Entry 2OIG (X-ray diffraction, 3.30 A resolution); this record covers chains A and C of the 4 polymer chains in the assembly.

# Chain A (and C)
Molecule: RS21-C6
Organism: Mus musculus
Notes: fragment: core segment, residues 21-126; chain C of this document is another copy of the same molecule, construct and numbering; everything in this record applies to it too
UniProt: Q9QY93 (Q9QY93_MOUSE); residues 21-126 here = UniProt positions 21-126
Chain sequence (111 residues; row label = number of the first residue in the row):
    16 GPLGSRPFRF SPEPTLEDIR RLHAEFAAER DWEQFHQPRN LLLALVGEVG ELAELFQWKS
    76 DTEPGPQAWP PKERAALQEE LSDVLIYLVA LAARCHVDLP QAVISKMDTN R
Not modelled in the structure: 16-21, 126 (chain C: 16-21, 40-48, 78-79, 123-126)
Sequence notes: cloning artifact (16-20)
UniProt features mapped onto this chain:
  - binding site (substrate): His38, Trp47 to His51, Trp73, Tyr102
  - binding site (Mg(2+)): Glu63, Glu66, Glu95, Asp98
  - mutagenesis: His38 (H38A: Reduces affinity for substrate and catalytic activity by about 50%), Trp47 (W47I: Reduces affinity for substrate and catalytic activity by about 50%), Glu63 (E63Q: Loss of activity), Glu66 (E66Q: Loss of activity), Trp73 (W73I: Reduces affinity for substrate and catalytic activity by about 50%), Glu95 (E95Q: Loss of activity), Asp98 (D98N: Loss of activity), Tyr102 (Y102I: Reduces affinity for substrate and catalytic activity by about 50%)
Small-molecule neighbours: 523 (2'-deoxy-5-methylcytidine 5'-(tetrahydrogen triphosphate)): His38, Trp47, His51, Glu63, Glu66, Asp98, Ile101, Tyr102

# Chain A / chain C interface
Pairs across the interface (10; chain A residue first):
  Arg54(A) - Arg54(C)
  Arg54(A) - Asn55(C)  hydrogen bond
  Arg54(A) - Leu58(C)
  Asn55(A) - Arg54(C)  hydrogen bond
  Leu57(A) - Leu58(C)  hydrophobic
  Leu58(A) - Arg54(C)
  Leu58(A) - Leu57(C)  hydrophobic
  Leu58(A) - Leu58(C)  hydrophobic
  Val61(A) - Val61(C)  hydrophobic
  Ser75(A) - Asp76(C)
Other interface residues (no listed pair), chain A (8 interface residues in all): Asp76, Thr77

# Summary
8 residues of chain A and 6 residues of chain C are in contact, with 2 hydrogen bonds. The hydrogen-bonded
pair is Arg54(A)-Asn55(C). Ligands of chain A: compound 523. UniProt lists 8 substrate-binding residues, 4
Mg2+-binding residues and 8 mutagenesis sites on chain A.
Both chains are RS21-C6 (Mus musculus). Entry 2OIG (Crystal structure of RS21-C6 core segment and dm5CTP
complex) was determined by X-ray diffraction, deposited together with 2OIE.
